Entry 8PEL (X-ray diffraction, 3.81 A resolution); this record covers chains C and D of the 9 polymer chains in the assembly.

Chain C:
Molecule: Exoribonuclease-like protein
Organism: Thermochaetoides thermophila DSM 1495
UniProt: G0S1P1 (G0S1P1_CHATD); residue numbers follow UniProt; this construct covers 1-357
Sequence (357 residues; numbered 1 to 357; the number before each row is that of its first residue):
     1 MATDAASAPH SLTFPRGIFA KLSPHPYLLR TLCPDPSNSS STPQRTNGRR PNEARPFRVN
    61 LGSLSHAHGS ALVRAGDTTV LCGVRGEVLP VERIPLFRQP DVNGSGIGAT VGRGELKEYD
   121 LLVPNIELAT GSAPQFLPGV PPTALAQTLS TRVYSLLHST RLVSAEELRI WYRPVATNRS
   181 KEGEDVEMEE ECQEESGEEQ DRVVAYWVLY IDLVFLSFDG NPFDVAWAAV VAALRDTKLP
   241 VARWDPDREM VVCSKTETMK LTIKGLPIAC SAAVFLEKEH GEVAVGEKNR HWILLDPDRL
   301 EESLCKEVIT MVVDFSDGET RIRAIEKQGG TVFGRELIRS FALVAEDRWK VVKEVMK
Not modelled in the structure: 1-12, 106-108, 176-199, 280-286

Chain D:
Molecule: Exoribonuclease phosphorolytic domain-containing protein
Organism: Thermochaetoides thermophila DSM 1495
UniProt: G0SCD1 (G0SCD1_CHATD); numbering as in UniProt (aligned over 1-258)
Sequence (258 residues; row label = number of the first residue in the row):
     1 MTTTTATTAP EAALGVLPRA DGSARYSHAG YTVTASVNGP IEAQRRDEHP YEAHVDVIVR
    61 PAAGVGGTRE RHLESILQSS FAQIILVKSF PRSLIQIVLQ VEESPENEYV NTKLVQASLN
   121 FAVMPALFQT AMLALLSAGV PMRATATATA IALASENGAT KTLIDPSPRQ VELAQSVHVF
   181 AFTSQDELLL AESEGDFTIK EWDAAYETAK NICCRPSPTM DGVQMMAIDD DRLVGPDLRH
   241 FIRSTMEAKV ATDLHWKS
Not modelled in the structure: 1-7, 217-235

Chain C / chain D interface:
Pairs across the interface - 64 pairs, chain C then chain D:
  L96(C) with N111(D)
  V111(C) with R169(D), hydrogen bond (backbone-side chain); L173(D), hydrophobic
  R113(C) with V110(D); N111(D), hydrogen bond (side chain-backbone); K113(D); Q116(D)
  K117(C) with K113(D)
  D120(C) with K113(D), salt bridge
  Q147(C) with T68(D), hydrogen bond (backbone-side chain); R71(D)
  T148(C) with R71(D); H72(D); S75(D)
  T151(C) with T68(D); R69(D); H72(D); A117(D), hydrogen bond (side chain-backbone); L119(D)
  R152(C) with H72(D)
  Y154(C) with A117(D), hydrophobic; S118(D)
  S155(C) with S118(D); L119(D); E194(D), hydrogen bond
  S159(C) with E194(D), hydrogen bond
  K306(C) with E52(D), salt bridge; Q83(D)
  R321(C) with D196(D), salt bridge; T198(D)
  I322(C) with G195(D); F197(D), hydrogen bond (backbone-backbone); T198(D); I199(D)
  R323(C) with E194(D); G195(D), hydrogen bond (backbone-backbone); D196(D)
  A324(C) with S193(D)
  I325(C) with A191(D); E192(D); S193(D), hydrogen bond (backbone-backbone)
  E326(C) with H72(D), salt bridge; I76(D); A191(D); E192(D)
  K327(C) with L188(D), hydrogen bond (side chain-backbone); L189(D); L190(D); A191(D), hydrogen bond (backbone-backbone)
  Q328(C) with I76(D); S79(D); L189(D)
  G329(C) with S79(D); Q83(D), hydrogen bond (backbone-side chain); L189(D)
  G330(C) with L188(D); L189(D)
  T331(C) with E187(D); L188(D)
  R335(C) with Y206(D), hydrogen bond; K210(D)
  I338(C) with W202(D), hydrophobic
  R339(C) with I199(D); D203(D), salt bridge
Other interface residues (no listed pair), chain C (33 interface residues in all): T110, G112, E118, L156, E279, F333
Other interface residues (no listed pair), chain D (39 interface residues in all): K88, Y109, T112, E172

In short:
The interface between chain C and chain D involves 33 residues on one side and 39 on the other, with 13
hydrogen bonds and 5 salt bridges. Polar contacts include D120(C)-K113(D), K306(C)-E52(D) and R321(C)-D196(D).
Here chain C is Exoribonuclease-like protein and chain D is Exoribonuclease phosphorolytic domain-containing
protein, both from Thermochaetoides thermophila DSM 1495. Entry 8PEL (Structure of C. thermophilum RNA exosome
core) was determined by X-ray diffraction.
